PDB entry 5EE4 | X-ray diffraction, 2.30 A resolution | chains C and D of the 3 polymer chains in the assembly

== Chain C ==
Protein: Hemoglobin subunit alpha
Organism: Homo sapiens
UniProt: P69905 (HBA_HUMAN); residues 1-141 here correspond to UniProt positions 2-142 (UniProt number = residue number + 1)
Amino-acid sequence (141 residues; row label = number of the first residue in the row):
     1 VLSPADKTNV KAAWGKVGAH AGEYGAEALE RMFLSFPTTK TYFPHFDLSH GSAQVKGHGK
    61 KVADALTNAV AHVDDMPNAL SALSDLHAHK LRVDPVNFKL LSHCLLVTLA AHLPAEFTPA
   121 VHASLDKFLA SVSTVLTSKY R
Curated features (UniProtKB/Swiss-Prot):
  - binding site (O2): His-58
  - binding site (heme b): His-87
  - site: Thr-8, Asn-9 (Microbial infection: Cleavage), Lys-11 (Not glycated), Ala-13, Trp-14 (Microbial infection: Cleavage), Tyr-24, Gly-25 (Microbial infection: Cleavage), Leu-29, Glu-30 (Microbial infection: Cleavage), His-45, Phe-46 (Microbial infection: Cleavage), Asp-47, Leu-48 (Microbial infection: Cleavage), Ser-52, Ala-53 (Microbial infection: Cleavage), Val-55, Lys-56 (Microbial infection: Cleavage), Lys-56 (Not glycated), Gly-59, Lys-60 (Microbial infection: Cleavage), Lys-60 (Not glycated), Lys-90 (Not glycated), Leu-91, Arg-92 (Microbial infection: Cleavage), Lys-99 (Not glycated), Leu-106, Val-107 (Microbial infection: Cleavage), Thr-108, Leu-109 (Microbial infection: Cleavage), Val-121, His-122 (Microbial infection: Cleavage), Ser-133, Thr-134 (Microbial infection: Cleavage)
  - modified residue: Ser-3 (Phosphoserine), Lys-7 (N6-succinyllysine), Thr-8 (Phosphothreonine), Lys-11 (N6-succinyllysine), Lys-16 (N6-acetyllysine), Tyr-24 (Phosphotyrosine), Ser-35 (Phosphoserine), Lys-40 (N6-succinyllysine), Ser-49 (Phosphoserine), Ser-102 (Phosphoserine), Thr-108 (Phosphothreonine), Ser-124 (Phosphoserine), Ser-131 (Phosphoserine), Thr-134 (Phosphothreonine), Thr-137 (Phosphothreonine), Ser-138 (Phosphoserine)
  - glycosylation (N-linked (Glc) (glycation) lysine): Lys-7, Lys-16, Lys-40, Lys-61
Bound ions: heme Fe: His-87 (together with oxygen molecule)
Small-molecule neighbours:
  - heme (HEM): Met-32, Thr-39, Tyr-42, Phe-43, Phe-46, His-58, Lys-61, Val-62, Ala-65, Leu-66, Leu-83, Leu-86, His-87, Leu-91, Val-93, Asn-97, Phe-98, Leu-101, Val-132, Leu-136
  - oxygen molecule (OXY): Leu-29, Phe-43, His-58, Val-62, His-87

== Chain D ==
Protein: Hemoglobin subunit beta
Organism: Homo sapiens
UniProt: P68871 (HBB_HUMAN); residues 1-146 here correspond to UniProt positions 2-147 (UniProt number = residue number + 1)
Amino-acid sequence (146 residues; row label = number of the first residue in the row):
     1 VHLTPEEKSA VTALWGKVNV DEVGGEALGR LLVVYPWTQR FFESFGDLST PDAVMGNPKV
    61 KAHGKKVLGA FSDGLAHLDN LKGTFATLSE LHCDKLHVDP ENFRLLGNVL VCVLAHHFGK
   121 EFTPPVQAAY QKVVAGVANA LAHKYH
Curated features (UniProtKB/Swiss-Prot):
  - binding site ((2R)-2,3-bisphosphoglycerate): Val-1, His-2, Lys-82, His-143
  - binding site (heme b): His-63, His-92
  - site: Glu-7, Lys-8 (Microbial infection: Cleavage), Gly-25, Glu-26 (Microbial infection: Cleavage), Gly-29, Arg-30 (Microbial infection: Cleavage), Tyr-35, Pro-36 (Microbial infection: Cleavage), Trp-37, Thr-38 (Microbial infection: Cleavage), Phe-45, Gly-46 (Microbial infection: Cleavage), Asp-52, Ala-53 (Microbial infection: Cleavage), Gly-56, Asn-57 (Microbial infection: Cleavage), Lys-59 (Not glycated), Phe-71, Ser-72 (Microbial infection: Cleavage), Gly-74, Leu-75 (Microbial infection: Cleavage), Lys-82 (Not glycated), Thr-84, Phe-85 (Microbial infection: Cleavage), His-92, Cys-93 (Microbial infection: Cleavage), Lys-95 (Not glycated), Arg-104, Leu-105 (Microbial infection: Cleavage), Leu-110, Val-111 (Microbial infection: Cleavage), Gly-119, Lys-120 (Microbial infection: Cleavage), Phe-122, Thr-123 (Microbial infection: Cleavage), Ala-128, Ala-129 (Microbial infection: Cleavage) and 2 more in UniProt
  - modified residue: Val-1 (N-acetylvaline), Ser-9 (Phosphoserine), Thr-12 (Phosphothreonine), Ser-44 (Phosphoserine), Thr-50 (Phosphothreonine), Lys-59 (N6-acetyllysine), Lys-82 (N6-acetyllysine), Thr-87 (Phosphothreonine), Cys-93 (S-nitrosocysteine), Lys-144 (N6-acetyllysine)
  - glycosylation: Val-1 (N-linked (Glc) (glycation) valine), Lys-8 (N-linked (Glc) (glycation) lysine), Lys-17 (N-linked (Glc) (glycation) lysine), Lys-66 (N-linked (Glc) (glycation) lysine), Lys-120 (N-linked (Glc) (glycation) lysine), Lys-144 (N-linked (Glc) (glycation) lysine)
Bound ions: heme Fe: His-92 (together with oxygen molecule)
Small-molecule neighbours: heme / oxygen molecule: Leu-28, Leu-31, Thr-38, Phe-41, Phe-42, His-63, Lys-66, Val-67, Ala-70, Phe-71, Phe-85, Leu-88, Leu-91, His-92, Leu-96, Val-98, Asn-102, Phe-103, Leu-106, Val-137, Leu-141

== Interface between chain C and chain D ==
Residue-residue contacts (38; chain C residue first):
  Arg-31(C) with Phe-122(D), hydrogen bond (side chain-backbone); Thr-123(D); Pro-124(D); Gln-127(D), hydrogen bond
  Leu-34(C) with Pro-124(D); Pro-125(D)
  Ser-35(C) with Gln-127(D); Ala-128(D); Gln-131(D)
  Phe-36(C) with Gln-131(D)
  Lys-99(C) with Arg-104(D)
  His-103(C) with Asn-108(D); Val-111(D); Gln-127(D); Gln-131(D), hydrogen bond
  Cys-104(C) with Gln-127(D)
  Val-107(C) with Val-111(D), hydrophobic; Ala-115(D); Gln-127(D)
  Ala-110(C) with Cys-112(D); Ala-115(D); His-116(D)
  Ala-111(C) with Ala-115(D); Gly-119(D)
  Pro-114(C) with His-116(D), hydrogen bond (backbone-side chain)
  Phe-117(C) with Arg-30(D), hydrogen bond (backbone-side chain); His-116(D)
  Thr-118(C) with Arg-30(D), hydrogen bond (backbone-side chain)
  Pro-119(C) with Arg-30(D); Val-33(D); Met-55(D), hydrophobic
  His-122(C) with Arg-30(D), hydrogen bond; Val-34(D); Cys-112(D)
  Ala-123(C) with Val-33(D); Val-34(D)
  Asp-126(C) with Val-34(D); Tyr-35(D)
Other interface residues (no listed pair), chain C (20 interface residues in all): Glu-30, Leu-106, Ala-120
Other interface residues (no listed pair), chain D (21 interface residues in all): Pro-51, Lys-120

== Summary ==
20 residues of chain C face 21 of chain D across their interface; the contacts include 7 hydrogen bonds. Polar
pairs include Arg-31(C)/Phe-122(D), Arg-31(C)/Gln-127(D) and His-103(C)/Gln-131(D). Ligands of chain C: heme
and oxygen molecule. Bound to chain D: heme / oxygen molecule.
Here chain C is Hemoglobin subunit alpha and chain D is Hemoglobin subunit beta, both from Homo sapiens. Entry
5EE4 (The crystal structure of HpuA from Kingella denitrificans in complex with human haemoglobin) was
determined by X-ray diffraction, deposited together with 5EC6 and 5EE2.
